1BQI - chain A; structure by X-ray diffraction, 2.50 A resolution.

[Chain A]
Name: Papain
Organism: Carica papaya
UniProt: P00784 (PAPA1_CARPA); residues 1-212 here correspond to UniProt positions 134-345 (UniProt number = residue number + 133)
Sequence (212 residues; numbered 1 to 212; the number before each row is that of its first residue):
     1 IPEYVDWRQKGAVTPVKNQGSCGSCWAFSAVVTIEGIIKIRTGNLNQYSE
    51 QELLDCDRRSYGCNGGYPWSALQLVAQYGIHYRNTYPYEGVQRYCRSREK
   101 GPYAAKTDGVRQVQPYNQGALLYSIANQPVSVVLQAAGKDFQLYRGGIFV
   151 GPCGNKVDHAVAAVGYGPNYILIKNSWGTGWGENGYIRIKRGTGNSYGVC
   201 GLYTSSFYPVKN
Differences from the reference sequence: conflict Gln47 (Glu180 in P00784), Gln118 (Glu251 in P00784), Gln135 (Glu268 in P00784)
Swiss-Prot annotation at these positions:
  - active site: Cys25, His159, Asn175
  - binding site (E64): Cys25
  - binding site (leupeptin): Cys25
Disulfides: Cys22-Cys63, Cys56-Cys95, Cys153-Cys200

[Overview]
From UniProt: 3 active-site residues, E64-binding residue Cys25 and leupeptin-binding residue Cys25.
Chain A is Papain (Carica papaya); the structure, Use of papain as a model for the structure-based design of
cathepsin K inhibitors. crystal structures ..., was determined by X-ray diffraction together with 1BP4 from
the same study.
